PDB entry 2VAA | X-ray diffraction, 2.30 A resolution | chains A and B of the 3 polymer chains in the assembly

== Chain A ==
Protein: MHC class I H-2KB heavy chain
Source organism: Mus musculus
Notes: fragment: extracellular domains
UniProtKB: P01901 (HA1B_MOUSE); residues 1-274 here correspond to UniProt positions 22-295 (UniProt number = residue number + 21)
Chain sequence (274 residues; numbered 1 to 274; the number before each row is that of its first residue):
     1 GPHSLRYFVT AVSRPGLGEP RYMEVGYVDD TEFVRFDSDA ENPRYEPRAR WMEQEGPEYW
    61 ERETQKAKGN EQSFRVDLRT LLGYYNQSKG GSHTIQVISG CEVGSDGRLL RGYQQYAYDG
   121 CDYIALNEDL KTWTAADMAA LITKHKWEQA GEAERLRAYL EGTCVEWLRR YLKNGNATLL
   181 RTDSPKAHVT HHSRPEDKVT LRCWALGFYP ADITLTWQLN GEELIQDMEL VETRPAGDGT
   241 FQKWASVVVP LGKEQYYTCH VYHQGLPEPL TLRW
Disulfides: C101-C164, C203-C259
UniProt features mapped onto this chain:
  - glycosylation (N-linked (GlcNAc...) asparagine): N86, N176

== Chain B ==
Protein: Beta-2 microglobulin
Source organism: Mus musculus
UniProtKB: P01887 (B2MG_MOUSE); residues 1-99 here correspond to UniProt positions 21-119 (UniProt number = residue number + 20)
Chain sequence (99 residues; numbered 1 to 99; the number before each row is that of its first residue):
     1 IQKTPQIQVY SRHPPENGKP NILNCYVTQF HPPHIEIQML KNGKKIPKVE MSDMSFSKDW
    61 SFYILAHTEF TPTETDTYAC RVKHDSMAEP KTVYWDRDM
Disulfides: C25-C80

== Interface between chain A and chain B ==
Pairs across the interface - 61 pairs, chain A then chain B:
  F8(A) with S55(B); F56(B), hydrophobic
  V9(A) with F56(B)
  T10(A) with M54(B); F56(B); F62(B)
  V12(A) with P33(B), hydrophobic; H34(B)
  Y27(A) with D53(B); M54(B), hydrogen bond (side chain-backbone)
  E32(A) with S52(B); D53(B), hydrogen bond (side chain-backbone)
  R35(A) with M51(B), hydrogen bond (side chain-backbone)
  R48(A) with M51(B), hydrogen bond (side chain-backbone); S52(B)
  S92(A) with H34(B), hydrogen bond
  T94(A) with P33(B)
  Q96(A) with H31(B), hydrogen bond; F56(B); W60(B), hydrogen bond (side chain-backbone); F62(B)
  V97(A) with F56(B)
  I98(A) with F56(B), hydrophobic; W60(B), hydrophobic
  Q115(A) with W60(B)
  Y116(A) with W60(B)
  A117(A) with W60(B)
  D119(A) with I1(B), hydrogen bond (backbone-backbone); H31(B)
  G120(A) with H31(B); D59(B); W60(B)
  C121(A) with I1(B), hydrophobic
  D122(A) with W60(B), hydrogen bond
  T190(A) with M99(B), hydrogen bond (side chain-backbone)
  H192(A) with D98(B); M99(B), hydrogen bond (side chain-backbone)
  R202(A) with M99(B), hydrogen bond (side chain-backbone)
  W204(A) with M99(B), hydrogen bond (side chain-backbone)
  L206(A) with P14(B)
  G207(A) with R12(B)
  V231(A) with Q8(B)
  E232(A) with Q29(B), hydrogen bond; Y63(B), hydrogen bond
  R234(A) with Q8(B), hydrogen bond; Y10(B); Y26(B)
  P235(A) with Y10(B), hydrogen bond (backbone-side chain); Y26(B); D53(B); L65(B), hydrophobic
  A236(A) with R12(B); I22(B); N24(B), hydrogen bond (backbone-side chain)
  G237(A) with N24(B), hydrogen bond (backbone-side chain); L65(B); H67(B)
  D238(A) with R12(B), salt bridge
  T240(A) with R12(B), hydrogen bond
  Q242(A) with Y10(B); S11(B), hydrogen bond (side chain-backbone)
Other interface residues (no listed pair), chain A (39 interface residues in all): S13, M23, V25, H188

== In short ==
39 residues of chain A face 27 of chain B across their interface; the contacts include 21 hydrogen bonds and 1
salt bridge. Polar contacts include D238(A)-R12(B), Y27(A)-M54(B) and E32(A)-D53(B).
Chain A is MHC class I H-2KB heavy chain and chain B is Beta-2 microglobulin, both from Mus musculus; the
structure, MHC class I H-2KB heavy chain complexed with beta-2 microglobulin and vesicular stomatitis virus
nucleoprotein, was determined by X-ray diffraction together with 2VAB from the same study.
